Entry 8XQX (electron microscopy, 2.80 A resolution); this record covers chains A and F of the 22 polymer chains in the assembly.

# Chain A
Name: Fhl1
Organism: Chlamydomonas reinhardtii
Sequence (1182 residues; each row starts with the number of its first residue):
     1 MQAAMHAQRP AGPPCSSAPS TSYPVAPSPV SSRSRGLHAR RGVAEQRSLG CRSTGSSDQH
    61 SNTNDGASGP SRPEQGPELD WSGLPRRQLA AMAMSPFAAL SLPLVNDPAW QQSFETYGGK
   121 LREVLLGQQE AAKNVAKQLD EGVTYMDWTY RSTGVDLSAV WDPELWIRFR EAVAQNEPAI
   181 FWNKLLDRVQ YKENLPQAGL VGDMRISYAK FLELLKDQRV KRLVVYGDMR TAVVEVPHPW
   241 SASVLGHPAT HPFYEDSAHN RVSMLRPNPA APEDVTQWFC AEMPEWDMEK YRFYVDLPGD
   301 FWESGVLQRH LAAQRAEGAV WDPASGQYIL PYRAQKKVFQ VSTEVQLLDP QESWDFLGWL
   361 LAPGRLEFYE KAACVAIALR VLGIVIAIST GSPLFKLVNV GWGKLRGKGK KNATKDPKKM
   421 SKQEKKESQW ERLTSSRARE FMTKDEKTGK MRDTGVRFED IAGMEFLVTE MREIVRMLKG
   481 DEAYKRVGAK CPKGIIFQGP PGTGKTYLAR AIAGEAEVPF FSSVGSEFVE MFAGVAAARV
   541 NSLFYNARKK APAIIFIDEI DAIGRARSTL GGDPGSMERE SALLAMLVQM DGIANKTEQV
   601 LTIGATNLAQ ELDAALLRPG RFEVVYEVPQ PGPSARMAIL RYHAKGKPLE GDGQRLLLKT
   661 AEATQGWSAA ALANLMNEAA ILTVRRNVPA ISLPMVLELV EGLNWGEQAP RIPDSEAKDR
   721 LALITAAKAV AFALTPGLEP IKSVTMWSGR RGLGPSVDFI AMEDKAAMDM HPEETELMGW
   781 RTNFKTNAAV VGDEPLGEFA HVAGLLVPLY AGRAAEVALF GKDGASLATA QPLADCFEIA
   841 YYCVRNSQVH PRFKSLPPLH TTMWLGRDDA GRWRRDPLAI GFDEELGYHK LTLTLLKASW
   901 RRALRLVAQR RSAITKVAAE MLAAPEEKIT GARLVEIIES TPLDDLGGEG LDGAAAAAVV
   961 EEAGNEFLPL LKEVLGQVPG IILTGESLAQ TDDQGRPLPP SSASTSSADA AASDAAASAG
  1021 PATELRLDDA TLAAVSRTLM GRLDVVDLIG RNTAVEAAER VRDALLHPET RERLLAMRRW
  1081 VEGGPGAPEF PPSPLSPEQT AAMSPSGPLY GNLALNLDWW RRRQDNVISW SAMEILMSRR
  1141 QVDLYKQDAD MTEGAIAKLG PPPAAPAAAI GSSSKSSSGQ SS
Unresolved in the structure: 1-108, 391-420, 986-1023, 1165-1182
Metal / ion sites: Mg2+ near T506 (its only coordinating residue here)

# Chain F
Name: Ctap6
Organism: Chlamydomonas reinhardtii
Sequence (1024 residues; numbered 1 to 1024; the number before each row is that of its first residue):
     1 MKATGLPSLP ARALGAAGCS TSPRPAALGW SSRGCASGRR RACARVHVAD AEAVASGVAA
    61 TEAAAAVPAL PARATAVVAP LPEKNYGSLR GGRWPFLYDN VYGLPVVRQV ASYGEVLEGI
   121 RTGRISQVLW FQAPRAVTAS AAAPPPGLGG PQQPQPPPLA SPDGRCLVRF ANGQVKQAVI
   181 PPGEPRISQA LQQYGTAVSY IPLEPRYMPE LAAMRARGAQ EAVLGEVDTG AVATPVELPE
   241 DERRGAAVGP TAFEAVAAYG SPEQLAAALD DNYQAAAGQV AALLAEREAW VAEQEALEAA
   301 ARAERSMSDR AGGGGGGGGT ALVPSGGFSV GAWLDSIQLT NEQQAMVLKY VPILGPILGS
   361 GFIIGLYLLA RLVKGDLTDR LKMMDSEADK KKKTALKEAR IAFLEEEVPG LVAKGASLDD
   421 VRKRVQPVNA RLGTKLAIGD GEIQSTYEAC RLLLSEGVDL SAASSTAASG ALAQMESDER
   481 RAAAGAAEGG GEGGDAMNAM MEMGKLNTAR IRKATDPKIM DVKKRVRDVR RKLKRESKVQ
   541 LSDEIIFFDD IAGNKQAKVE LMEVVDFFRT PEKFKASGAR APKGVLLVGP PGNGKTLMAR
   601 AVAGESGVAF ISSSAAEFIE MYMGLGAARV RDLFNTARSV APCIIFIDEL DAVGRQRQGG
   661 GRSNDERDNT VNQLLTEMDG FEAEQQGIVV MGATNRKDVL DAALTRPGRF DRSIEVRRPD
   721 FQGRLEAVKV HLRDKPVAAE IDYVSLASLM GGMSGAQIAG VANTACFLAS RDGRSEVNQT
   781 DLTLAVEQAK YGRAYDQSRF VGAGRKKRFA VMEASIALAA TLLPAIEPVE YATIIPSTRS
   841 PLGRTVLKPH VGRYTTGVWT YRYLREQLLV ALAGRAGEEL VLGRDELSSL NQHRLQMARQ
   901 VAWKIMNSGM SSHPDYQHLR GLGSNYFDGS SEPGRFQQTT VVMDANQTRS EAVDADMEVE
   961 GLLNGGYKQV FELLVRNRAA LDALTELLLE REKISGEEVV QVVEELGHPE DLARRAQWAG
  1021 YELL
Unresolved in the structure: 1-67, 293-543, 794-798

# Chain A / chain F interface
Residue-residue contacts - 110 pairs, chain A then chain F:
  R205(A) - A141(F)
  R439(A) - E682(F)  salt bridge
  F441(A) - E682(F)
  R452(A) - E682(F)  salt bridge
  G502(A) - R706(F)
  T506(A) - G680(F)
  T506(A) - F681(F)
  R510(A) - F681(F)
  R510(A) - A683(F)
  F520(A) - F681(F)  hydrophobic
  S522(A) - F681(F)
  V524(A) - T676(F)
  S526(A) - A627(F)
  S526(A) - R631(F)
  S526(A) - N669(F)
  S526(A) - Q673(F)  hydrogen bond
  E527(A) - R631(F)
  V529(A) - G624(F)
  E530(A) - M623(F)
  E530(A) - G624(F)
  M531(A) - M623(F)
  M531(A) - L625(F)  hydrophobic
  F556(A) - F681(F)  hydrophobic
  E559(A) - N672(F)  hydrogen bond
  E559(A) - L675(F)
  D561(A) - R657(F)  salt bridge
  A562(A) - N672(F)
  R565(A) - D665(F)  salt bridge
  S568(A) - R662(F)
  L570(A) - R662(F)  hydrogen bond (backbone-side chain)
  G571(A) - R662(F)  hydrogen bond (backbone-side chain)
  P574(A) - M623(F)  hydrophobic
  G575(A) - M623(F)
  S576(A) - R662(F)  hydrogen bond
  S576(A) - D665(F)
  R579(A) - D665(F)  salt bridge
  R579(A) - E666(F)  salt bridge
  L608(A) - R657(F)
  G646(A) - G578(F)
  K647(A) - G578(F)  hydrogen bond (side chain-backbone)
  K647(A) - A579(F)
  P648(A) - S577(F)
  A670(A) - R706(F)
  A670(A) - P707(F)
  N674(A) - P707(F)
  N674(A) - D711(F)
  N677(A) - A579(F)
  N677(A) - R580(F)  hydrogen bond (side chain-backbone)
  E678(A) - R712(F)  salt bridge
  A680(A) - A579(F)  hydrophobic
  I681(A) - E563(F)
  I681(A) - A579(F)  hydrophobic
  I681(A) - R580(F)
  I681(A) - R712(F)
  V684(A) - F574(F)  hydrophobic
  V684(A) - S577(F)
  R685(A) - V559(F)
  R685(A) - E560(F)  salt bridge
  R685(A) - R712(F)
  E707(A) - R717(F)
  E716(A) - E1022(F)
  E716(A) - L1023(F)  hydrogen bond (side chain-backbone)
  A717(A) - T856(F)
  L721(A) - T856(F)
  R751(A) - E932(F)  salt bridge
  R751(A) - G934(F)
  Y810(A) - H918(F)
  Y810(A) - L919(F)  hydrogen bond (side chain-backbone)
  R813(A) - S908(F)  hydrogen bond (side chain-backbone)
  R813(A) - G909(F)  hydrogen bond (side chain-backbone)
  R813(A) - H918(F)  hydrogen bond
  V817(A) - H918(F)
  K822(A) - Y861(F)
  K822(A) - M910(F)  hydrogen bond (side chain-backbone)
  K822(A) - S911(F)  hydrogen bond (side chain-backbone)
  K822(A) - Q917(F)
  D823(A) - T860(F)
  D823(A) - Y861(F)
  D823(A) - R862(F)
  A825(A) - T860(F)
  A825(A) - Y861(F)  hydrogen bond (backbone-backbone)
  A825(A) - M910(F)
  S826(A) - V858(F)
  S826(A) - W859(F)
  S826(A) - M910(F)
  L827(A) - W859(F)  hydrogen bond (backbone-backbone)
  L827(A) - S908(F)
  A828(A) - G857(F)
  A830(A) - S908(F)
  Q831(A) - F927(F)
  Q831(A) - Q938(F)
  L833(A) - H918(F)
  L833(A) - L919(F)
  A834(A) - N925(F)
  F837(A) - R920(F)
  F837(A) - A945(F)
  F837(A) - N946(F)
  Y841(A) - A945(F)
  H889(A) - R920(F)
  H889(A) - N946(F)
  H889(A) - Q947(F)
  H889(A) - T948(F)  hydrogen bond
  H889(A) - E951(F)  salt bridge
  L893(A) - D915(F)
  L896(A) - L919(F)
  K897(A) - D915(F)  salt bridge
  W900(A) - H918(F)
  W900(A) - L919(F)  hydrophobic
  D1150(A) - T948(F)  hydrogen bond
  D1150(A) - R949(F)  hydrogen bond (backbone-side chain)
Also at the interface, not in a pair above, chain A (82 interface residues in all): T454, P501, A509, F532, A533, D573, N607, A671, I712, P713, S715, K718, R720, G752, G824, D835, E884
Also at the interface, not in a pair above, chain F (78 interface residues in all): A143, F567, K573, P582, N664, D668, A702, A703, E715, G852, T855, L864, K904, P914, G921, G923, P933

# In short
Chain A and chain F form an interface of 82 and 78 residues respectively; the contacts include 19 hydrogen
bonds and 11 salt bridges. Polar contacts include R439(A)-E682(F), R452(A)-E682(F) and D561(A)-R657(F).
Chain A is Fhl1 and chain F is Ctap6, both from Chlamydomonas reinhardtii; the structure, Cryo-EM structure of
the Ycf2-FtsHi motor complex from Chlamydomonas reinhardtii in apo state, was determined by electron
microscopy, deposited together with 8XQW.
